PDB entry 2P8P | X-ray diffraction, 2.70 A resolution | chains B and C of the 3 polymer chains in the assembly

# Chain B
Protein: nmAb 2F5, heavy chain
From: Homo sapiens
Sequence (235 residues; each row starts with the number of its first residue; note: 1 number in that range is skipped by the numbering (no residue carries it; nothing is unmodelled there); a row labelled like 35A-35B holds insertion residues (35A, then the next letters in order)):
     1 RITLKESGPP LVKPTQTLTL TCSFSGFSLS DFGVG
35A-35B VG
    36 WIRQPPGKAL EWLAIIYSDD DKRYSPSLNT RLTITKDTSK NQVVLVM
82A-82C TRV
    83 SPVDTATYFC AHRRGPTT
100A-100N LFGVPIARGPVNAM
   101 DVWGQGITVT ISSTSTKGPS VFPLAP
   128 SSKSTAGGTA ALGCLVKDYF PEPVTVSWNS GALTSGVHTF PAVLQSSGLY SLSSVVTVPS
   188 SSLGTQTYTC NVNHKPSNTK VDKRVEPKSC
Disordered / not traced: 128-135, 190-192, 215-217
Disulfides: Cys22-Cys92, Cys141-Cys197

# Chain C
Protein: gp41 peptide
Sequence (11 residues; row label = number of the first residue in the row; numbering starts at 0):
     0 LELDKWASLW X
Modified residues: NH2 (amino group) at position 10

# Interface between chain B and chain C
Pairs across the interface (20; chain B residue first):
  Phe32(B) with Trp5(C), hydrophobic
  Gly33(B) with Trp5(C)
  Tyr52(B) with Asp3(C); Lys4(C)
  Asp54(B) with Lys4(C), salt bridge
  Asp56(B) with Lys4(C), salt bridge
  Arg58(B) with Glu1(C), salt bridge
  Arg95(B) with Asp3(C), salt bridge; Trp5(C)
  Pro98(B) with Trp5(C), hydrophobic; Leu8(C), hydrophobic
  Pro100E(B) with Leu8(C), hydrophobic
  Ile100F(B) with Trp9(C)
  Ala100G(B) with Trp9(C)
  Arg100H(B) with Trp5(C), hydrogen bond (side chain-backbone); Ala6(C); Leu8(C); Trp9(C), hydrogen bond (backbone-backbone); NH2_10(C)
  Val100K(B) with Trp5(C)
Also at the interface, not in a pair above, chain B (14 interface residues in all): Asn100L

# In short
14 residues of chain B face 8 of chain C across their interface, with 2 hydrogen bonds and 4 salt bridges.
Among the polar pairs are Asp54(B)-Lys4(C), Asp56(B)-Lys4(C) and Arg58(B)-Glu1(C).
Chain B is nmAb 2F5, heavy chain (Homo sapiens) and chain C is gp41 peptide; the structure, Crystal structure
of the HIV-1 Cross Neutralizing Monoclonal Antibody 2F5 in complex with gp41 Peptide LELDKWASLW[N-Ac], was
determined by X-ray diffraction (same publication as 2P8L, 2P8M, 2PR4, 3D0V, 3DRO and 3DRQ).
